PDB entry 7KMD | X-ray diffraction, 3.39 A resolution | chains A and E of the 6 polymer chains in the assembly

== Chain A ==
Name: 35O22 Heavy chain
Source organism: Homo sapiens
Chain sequence (243 residues; each row starts with the number of its first residue):
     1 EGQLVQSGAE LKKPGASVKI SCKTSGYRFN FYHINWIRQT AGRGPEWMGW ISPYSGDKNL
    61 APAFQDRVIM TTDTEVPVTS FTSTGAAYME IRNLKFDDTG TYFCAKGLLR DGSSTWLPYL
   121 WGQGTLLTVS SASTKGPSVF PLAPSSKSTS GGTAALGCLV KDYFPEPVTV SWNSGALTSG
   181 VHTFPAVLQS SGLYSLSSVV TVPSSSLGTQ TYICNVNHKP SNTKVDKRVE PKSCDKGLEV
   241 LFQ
Disordered / not traced: 241-243
Disulfide bonds: Cys22-Cys104, Cys158-Cys214

== Chain E ==
Name: 35O22 Light chain
Source organism: Homo sapiens
Chain sequence (216 residues; row label = number of the first residue in the row; numbering starts at 0):
     0 QSVLTQSASV SGSLGQSVTI SCTGPNSVCC SHKSISWYQW PPGRAPTLII YEDNERAPGI
    60 SPRFSGYKSY WSAYLTISDL RPEDETTYYC CSYTHNSGCV FGTGTKVSVL GQSKANPSVT
   120 LFPPSSEELQ ANKATLVCLI SDFYPGAVTV AWKADSSPVK AGVETTTPSK QSNNKYAASS
   180 YLSLTPEQWK SHRSYSCQVT HEGSTVEKTV APTECS
Disordered / not traced: 0, 214-215
Disulfide bonds: Cys21-Cys89, Cys28-Cys29, Cys90-Cys98, Cys137-Cys196

== Chain A / chain E interface ==
Pairs across the interface - 66 pairs, chain A then chain E:
  Ile37(A) - Phe100(E)  hydrophobic
  Gln39(A) - Trp39(E)  hydrogen bond
  Pro45(A) - Trp39(E)  hydrophobic
  Pro45(A) - Tyr88(E)  hydrophobic
  Pro45(A) - Phe100(E)
  Trp47(A) - Gly97(E)
  Trp47(A) - Cys98(E)
  Trp47(A) - Phe100(E)  hydrophobic
  Trp50(A) - Ser96(E)  hydrogen bond (side chain-backbone)
  Asn59(A) - Asn95(E)  hydrogen bond (side chain-backbone)
  Asn59(A) - Ser96(E)  hydrogen bond (side chain-backbone)
  Asn59(A) - Gly97(E)
  Leu108(A) - Leu47(E)  hydrophobic
  Leu108(A) - Tyr50(E)  hydrophobic
  Ser113(A) - Glu51(E)
  Ser113(A) - Thr93(E)
  Ser113(A) - His94(E)
  Ser114(A) - Tyr50(E)
  Ser114(A) - Glu51(E)  hydrogen bond
  Ser114(A) - Tyr92(E)
  Trp116(A) - Tyr92(E)  hydrophobic
  Trp116(A) - Thr93(E)
  Trp116(A) - His94(E)  hydrogen bond (side chain-backbone)
  Trp116(A) - Ser96(E)  hydrogen bond (side chain-backbone)
  Trp116(A) - Gly97(E)
  Trp116(A) - Cys98(E)
  Leu117(A) - Tyr37(E)
  Leu117(A) - Tyr50(E)  hydrophobic
  Leu117(A) - Tyr92(E)  hydrophobic
  Pro118(A) - Tyr37(E)  hydrogen bond (backbone-side chain)
  Tyr119(A) - Leu47(E)  hydrophobic
  Tyr119(A) - Pro57(E)
  Trp121(A) - Trp39(E)  hydrophobic
  Trp121(A) - Pro45(E)  hydrophobic
  Gly122(A) - Ala44(E)
  Phe140(A) - Glu127(E)
  Pro141(A) - Ser124(E)
  Leu142(A) - Phe121(E)  hydrophobic
  Ala143(A) - Phe121(E)
  Ser145(A) - Thr119(E)
  Ser145(A) - Phe121(E)
  Ala155(A) - Phe121(E)
  Leu159(A) - Thr134(E)
  Lys161(A) - Glu127(E)
  Lys161(A) - Thr134(E)
  His182(A) - Gln170(E)
  His182(A) - Ala176(E)
  Phe184(A) - Leu138(E)  hydrophobic
  Phe184(A) - Ile139(E)
  Phe184(A) - Ala176(E)  hydrophobic
  Phe184(A) - Ala177(E)
  Pro185(A) - Ser168(E)
  Pro185(A) - Ser178(E)
  Ala186(A) - Thr165(E)
  Val187(A) - Glu163(E)
  Val187(A) - Thr165(E)
  Val187(A) - Tyr180(E)  hydrophobic
  Leu188(A) - Glu163(E)
  Gln189(A) - Glu163(E)
  Ser190(A) - Glu163(E)  hydrogen bond
  Ser195(A) - Tyr180(E)
  Leu196(A) - Tyr180(E)
  Ser197(A) - Val136(E)
  Ser197(A) - Leu138(E)
  Ser197(A) - Tyr180(E)  hydrogen bond
  Lys236(A) - Glu213(E)  salt bridge
Other interface residues (no listed pair), chain A (40 interface residues in all): Glu46, Phe103, Leu109, Val199, Lys227
Other interface residues (no listed pair), chain E (40 interface residues in all): Ser35, Arg43, Ala56, Glu126, Ser140, Thr164

== In short ==
Chain A and chain E each contribute 40 residues to their interface; the contacts include 10 hydrogen bonds and
1 salt bridge. Polar pairs include Lys236(A)-Glu213(E), Gln39(A)-Trp39(E) and Trp50(A)-Ser96(E).
Chain A is 35O22 Heavy chain and chain E is 35O22 Light chain, both from Homo sapiens; the structure, Crystal
structure of a HIV-1 clade C isolate Du172.17 HR1.R4.664 Env trimer in complex with human ..., was determined
by X-ray diffraction (same publication as 7KKZ).
